7UMS - chains b and c of the 46 polymer chains in the assembly; structure by electron microscopy, 3.50 A resolution.

# Chain b (and c)
Molecule: Outer capsid glycoprotein VP7
Notes: chain c of this document is another copy of the same molecule, construct and numbering; everything in this record applies to it too
Reference sequence: B1NP55 (B1NP55_9REOV); residue numbers follow UniProt; this construct covers 1-326
Amino-acid sequence (326 residues; row label = number of the first residue in the row):
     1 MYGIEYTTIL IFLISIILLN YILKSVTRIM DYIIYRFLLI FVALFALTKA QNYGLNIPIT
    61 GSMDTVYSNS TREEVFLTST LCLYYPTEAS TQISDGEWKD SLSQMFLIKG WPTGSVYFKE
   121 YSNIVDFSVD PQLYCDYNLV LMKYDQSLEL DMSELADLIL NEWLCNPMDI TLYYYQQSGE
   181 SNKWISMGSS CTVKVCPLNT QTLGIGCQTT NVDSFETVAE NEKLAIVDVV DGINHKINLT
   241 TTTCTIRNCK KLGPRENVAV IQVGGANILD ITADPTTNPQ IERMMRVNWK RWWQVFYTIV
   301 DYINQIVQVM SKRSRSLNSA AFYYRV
Unresolved in the structure: 1-50 (chain c: 1-54, 315-326)
Disulfide bonds: Cys82-Cys135, Cys165-Cys249, Cys191-Cys244, Cys196-Cys207
Glycans and other covalent adducts: N-acetylglucosamine (NAG) linked to Asn69, Asn238
Sequence notes: conflict Ile108 (Thr in B1NP55), Ser147 (Asn in B1NP55)
What the authors report for this chain:
  - post-translational modification sites: Asn69, Asn238

# How chain b and chain c interact
Residue-residue contacts (57; chain b residue first):
  Gln146(b) - Gln146(c)
  Ser147(b) - Lys290(c)
  Glu149(b) - Gly264(c)
  Glu149(b) - Gly265(c)
  Glu149(b) - Asn288(c)
  Leu150(b) - Asn288(c)
  Leu150(b) - Trp289(c)
  Leu150(b) - Lys290(c)
  Asp151(b) - Lys290(c)  salt bridge
  Ser153(b) - Asn288(c)
  Glu180(b) - Tyr302(c)  hydrogen bond (backbone-side chain)
  Glu180(b) - Gln305(c)
  Val195(b) - Tyr297(c)  hydrophobic
  Pro197(b) - Tyr297(c)
  Asn199(b) - Gln104(c)
  Ile205(b) - Gln104(c)
  Gly206(b) - Asp95(c)
  Glu216(b) - Asp95(c)
  Glu216(b) - Trp293(c)  hydrogen bond
  Glu216(b) - Tyr297(c)
  Thr217(b) - Arg291(c)
  Thr217(b) - Trp293(c)
  Val218(b) - Arg291(c)
  Val218(b) - Tyr297(c)  hydrophobic
  Glu220(b) - Arg291(c)
  Val227(b) - Gln294(c)
  Asp228(b) - Gln294(c)  hydrogen bond (backbone-side chain)
  Asp228(b) - Tyr297(c)
  Asp228(b) - Asp301(c)
  Asp228(b) - Tyr302(c)
  Val229(b) - Asp301(c)
  Val230(b) - Met105(c)  hydrophobic
  Val230(b) - Lys109(c)
  Val230(b) - Val300(c)  hydrophobic
  Asp231(b) - Lys109(c)  hydrogen bond (backbone-side chain)
  Asp231(b) - Asp301(c)
  Ile233(b) - Ile108(c)  hydrophobic
  Ala266(b) - Ala266(c)  hydrophobic
  Ile268(b) - Ala266(c)  hydrophobic
  Ile268(b) - Arg286(c)  hydrogen bond (backbone-side chain)
  Ile268(b) - Asn288(c)
  Leu269(b) - Arg286(c)
  Asp270(b) - Arg286(c)
  Asp270(b) - Asn288(c)
  Ala273(b) - Thr298(c)
  Asp274(b) - Tyr302(c)
  Asp274(b) - Gln305(c)  hydrogen bond
  Pro275(b) - Met285(c)
  Pro275(b) - Arg286(c)
  Pro275(b) - Val287(c)  hydrophobic
  Pro275(b) - Tyr302(c)
  Pro275(b) - Ile306(c)  hydrophobic
  Thr276(b) - Met285(c)
  Thr276(b) - Gln305(c)
  Thr276(b) - Ile306(c)
  Thr276(b) - Val309(c)
  Asn278(b) - Arg286(c)
Also at the interface, not in a pair above, chain b (37 interface residues in all): Gln177, Lys183, Ala219, Glu222, Ile226, Asn267
Also at the interface, not in a pair above, chain c (28 interface residues in all): Glu97, Ser101

# Overview
Chain b and chain c form an interface of 37 and 28 residues respectively, with 6 hydrogen bonds and 1 salt
bridge. Polar contacts include Asp151(b)-Lys290(c), Glu180(b)-Tyr302(c) and Glu216(b)-Trp293(c). From the
paper: modification sites Asn69(b) and Asn238(b).
Both chains are Outer capsid glycoprotein VP7. Entry 7UMS (Structure of the VP5*/VP8* assembly from the human
rotavirus strain CDC-9 in complex with antibody 41 ...) was determined by electron microscopy, deposited
together with 7UMT.
